Entry 2ZCN (X-ray diffraction, 1.90 A resolution); this record covers chains A and B.

# Chain A (and B)
Name: Biofilm operon icaABCD HTH-type negative transcriptional regulator icaR
From: Staphylococcus epidermidis
Notes: chain B of this document is another copy of the same molecule, construct and numbering; everything in this record applies to it too
UniProtKB: Q5HKQ1 (ICAR_STAEQ); residues 1-185 here = UniProt positions 1-185
Sequence (192 residues; row label = number of the first residue in the row; numbers below 1 keep their minus sign (Met-6 is residue -6)):
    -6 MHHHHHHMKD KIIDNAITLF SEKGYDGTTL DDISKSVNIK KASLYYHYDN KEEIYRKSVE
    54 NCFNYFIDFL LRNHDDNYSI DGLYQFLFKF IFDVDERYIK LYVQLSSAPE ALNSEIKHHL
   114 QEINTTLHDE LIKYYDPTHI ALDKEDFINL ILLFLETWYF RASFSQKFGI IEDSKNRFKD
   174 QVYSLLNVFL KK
Not modelled in the structure: -6 to 0, 66-67, 184-185 (chain B: -6 to 1, 68-69, 185)
Sequence notes: expression tag (-6 to 0)
UniProt features mapped onto this chain:
  - DNA-binding region: Thr22 to Tyr41 (H-T-H motif)
  - mutagenesis: Leu23 (L23T: One-third decrease in DNA-binding affinity; L23V: 6-fold increase in DNA-binding affinity), Lys33 (K33E: No DNA-binding and loss of repressor activity; K33S: 5-fold decrease in DNA-binding affinity), Ala35 (A35G: 2-fold increase in DNA-binding affinity; A35P: 5-fold increase in DNA-binding affinity)
What the authors report for this chain:
  - mutagenesis - L23V (6-fold): increased binding to DNA
  - specificity-determining residues: Leu23, Lys33, Ala35 (proposed by the authors, not directly observed)

# Interface between chain A and chain B
Contacting residue pairs (65):
  Asp19(A) with Lys16(B); Asp19(B); Gly20(B)
  Gly20(A) with Asp19(B)
  Lys93(A) with Ser99(B), hydrogen bond (side chain-backbone)
  Tyr95(A) with Phe157(B)
  Val96(A) with Val96(B), hydrophobic
  Gln97(A) with Ser99(B); Ser100(B)
  Leu98(A) with Lys160(B); Phe161(B)
  Ser99(A) with Lys93(B), hydrogen bond (backbone-side chain); Ser156(B); Lys160(B)
  Ser100(A) with Gln97(B); Lys160(B)
  Ala101(A) with Lys160(B), hydrogen bond (backbone-side chain)
  Asn106(A) with Lys160(B), hydrogen bond (side chain-backbone); Phe161(B)
  Ile109(A) with Phe161(B), hydrophobic
  Lys110(A) with Phe161(B)
  Leu113(A) with Phe157(B), hydrophobic; Phe161(B), hydrophobic
  Leu135(A) with Val181(B), hydrophobic
  Asp139(A) with Ser177(B), hydrogen bond; Leu178(B)
  Asn142(A) with Gln174(B)
  Leu146(A) with Phe147(B), hydrophobic; Thr150(B), hydrogen bond (backbone-side chain); Leu178(B), hydrophobic
  Phe147(A) with Leu146(B), hydrophobic
  Glu149(A) with Thr150(B); Phe153(B); Arg154(B), salt bridge
  Thr150(A) with Leu146(B), hydrogen bond (side chain-backbone); Glu149(B); Thr150(B), hydrogen bond
  Tyr152(A) with Phe153(B), hydrophobic
  Phe153(A) with Tyr95(B), hydrophobic; Glu149(B); Tyr152(B), hydrophobic
  Arg154(A) with Leu145(B); Glu149(B), salt bridge
  Ser156(A) with Ser99(B)
  Phe157(A) with Tyr95(B); Leu113(B), hydrophobic
  Lys160(A) with Leu98(B); Ser99(B); Ala101(B), hydrogen bond (side chain-backbone); Glu103(B), salt bridge; Asn106(B), hydrogen bond (backbone-side chain)
  Phe161(A) with Leu98(B); Asn106(B); Ile109(B), hydrophobic; Lys110(B), hydrogen bond (backbone-side chain); Leu113(B), hydrophobic
  Phe171(A) with Leu146(B), hydrophobic
  Gln174(A) with Asn142(B)
  Ser177(A) with Asp139(B), hydrogen bond
  Leu178(A) with Asp139(B); Leu146(B), hydrophobic
  Val181(A) with Leu135(B), hydrophobic; Phe182(B), hydrophobic
  Phe182(A) with Leu178(B); Phe182(B), hydrophobic
Other interface residues (no listed pair), chain A (40 interface residues in all): Glu15, Lys16, Gly17, Leu143, Leu145, Gly162
Other interface residues (no listed pair), chain B (38 interface residues in all): Leu143, Phe171

# Summary
The interface between chain A and chain B involves 40 residues on one side and 38 on the other; the contacts
include 12 hydrogen bonds and 3 salt bridges. Polar contacts include Glu149(A)-Arg154(B), Lys160(A)-Glu103(B)
and Lys93(A)-Ser99(B). The paper reports that L23V of chain A increases binding to DNA; specificity
determinants Leu23(A), Lys33(A) and Ala35(A).
Both chains are Biofilm operon icaABCD HTH-type negative transcriptional regulator icaR (Staphylococcus
epidermidis). Entry 2ZCN (Crystal structure of IcaR, a repressor of the TetR family) was determined by X-ray
diffraction.
